Entry 6I0J (X-ray diffraction, 1.35 A resolution); this record covers chain A.

Chain A:
Name: Carbonic anhydrase 1
Organism: Homo sapiens
Notes: EC 4.2.1.1
UniProt: P00915 (CAH1_HUMAN); residues 0-260 here correspond to UniProt positions 1-261 (UniProt number = residue number + 1)
Chain sequence (261 residues; numbered 0 to 260; the number before each row is that of its first residue; numbering starts at 0):
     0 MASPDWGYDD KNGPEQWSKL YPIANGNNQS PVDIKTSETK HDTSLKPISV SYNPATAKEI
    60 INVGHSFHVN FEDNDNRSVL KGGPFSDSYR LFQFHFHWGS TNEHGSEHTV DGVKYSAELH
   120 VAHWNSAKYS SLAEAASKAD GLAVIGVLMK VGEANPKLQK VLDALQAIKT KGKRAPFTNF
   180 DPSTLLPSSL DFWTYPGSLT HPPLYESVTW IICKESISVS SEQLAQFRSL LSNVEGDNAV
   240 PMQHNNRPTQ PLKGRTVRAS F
Unresolved in the structure: 0-3
Ion coordination: Zn2+: His-94, His-96, His-119 (together with GZE)
Small-molecule neighbours: GZE ([4-[[4-chloranyl-3-(trifluoromethyl)phenyl]carbamoylamino]phenyl] sulfamate): His-67, Phe-91, Gln-92, His-94, His-96, Glu-106, His-119, Ala-121, Leu-131, Ala-135, Leu-141, Val-143, Ser-197, Leu-198, Thr-199, His-200, Pro-202, Tyr-204, Trp-209
Swiss-Prot annotation at these positions:
  - active site: His-64 (Proton donor/acceptor)
  - binding site (Zn(2+)): His-64, His-67, His-94, His-96, His-119, His-200
  - binding site (substrate): Thr-199, His-200
  - modified residue: Ala-1 (N-acetylalanine)
What the authors report for this chain:
  - binding site for GZE: Gln-92, His-94, Leu-131, Ala-135, Thr-199

Overview:
Bound to chain A: compound GZE. The Zn2+ site is built by His-94, His-96 and His-119. Curated annotation
(UniProt) lists active-site residue His-64, 6 Zn2+-binding residues and substrate-binding residues Thr-199 and
His-200. From the paper: a binding site for GZE at Gln-92, His-94 and Leu-131 among others.
Chain A is Carbonic anhydrase 1 (Homo sapiens); the structure, Crystal structure of human carbonic anhydrase I
in complex with the 4-({[4-chloro-3-(trifluoromethyl)phenyl]carbamoyl}amino)phenyl sulfamate inhibitor, was
determined by X-ray diffraction (same publication as 6I0L).
